Entry 1IIG (X-ray diffraction, 2.60 A resolution); this record covers chains A and B.

== Chain A ==
Molecule: Triosephosphate isomerase
Organism: Trypanosoma brucei brucei
Notes: EC 5.3.1.1
UniProt: P04789 (TPIS_TRYBB); residue numbers follow UniProt; this construct covers 1-250
Amino-acid sequence (250 residues; each row starts with the number of its first residue):
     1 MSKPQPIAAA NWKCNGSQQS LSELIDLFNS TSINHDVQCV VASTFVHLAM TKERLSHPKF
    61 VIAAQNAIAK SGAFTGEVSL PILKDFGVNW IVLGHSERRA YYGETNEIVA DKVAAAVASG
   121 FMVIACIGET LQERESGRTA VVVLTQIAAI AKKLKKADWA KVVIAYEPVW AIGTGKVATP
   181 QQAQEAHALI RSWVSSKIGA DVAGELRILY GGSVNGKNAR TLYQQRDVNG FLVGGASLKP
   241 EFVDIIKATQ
Disordered / not traced: 1
UniProt features mapped onto this chain:
  - active site: His95 (Electrophile), Glu167 (Proton acceptor)
  - binding site (substrate): Asn11, Lys13

== Chain B ==
Molecule: Triosephosphate isomerase
Organism: Trypanosoma brucei brucei
Notes: EC 5.3.1.1
UniProt: P04789 (TPIS_TRYBB); residues 301-550 here correspond to UniProt positions 1-250 (UniProt number = residue number - 300)
Amino-acid sequence (250 residues; row label = number of the first residue in the row):
   301 MSKPQPIAAA NWKCNGSQQS LSELIDLFNS TSINHDVQCV VASTFVHLAM TKERLSHPKF
   361 VIAAQNAIAK SGAFTGEVSL PILKDFGVNW IVLGHSERRA YYGETNEIVA DKVAAAVASG
   421 FMVIACIGET LQERESGRTA VVVLTQIAAI AKKLKKADWA KVVIAYEPVW AIGTGKVATP
   481 QQAQEAHALI RSWVSSKIGA DVAGELRILY GGSVNGKNAR TLYQQRDVNG FLVGGASLKP
   541 EFVDIIKATQ
Disordered / not traced: 301
UniProt features mapped onto this chain:
  - active site: His395 (Electrophile), Glu467 (Proton acceptor)
  - binding site (substrate): Asn311, Lys313
Ligand contacts: 3-phosphonopropanoic acid (3PP): Asn311, Lys313, His395, Glu467, Ala471, Ile472, Gly473, Gly512, Ser513, Val514, Leu532, Val533, Gly534, Gly535

== Chain A / chain B interface ==
Residue-residue contacts (76; chain A residue first):
  Asn11(A) - Thr375(B)  hydrogen bond
  Lys13(A) - Gly372(B)
  Lys13(A) - Ala373(B)
  Lys13(A) - Thr375(B)
  Cys14(A) - Ser371(B)
  Cys14(A) - Gly372(B)  hydrogen bond (backbone-backbone)
  Cys14(A) - Phe374(B)
  Cys14(A) - Glu377(B)  hydrogen bond (side chain-backbone)
  Cys14(A) - Val378(B)  hydrophobic
  Cys14(A) - Ser379(B)
  Cys14(A) - Ile382(B)  hydrophobic
  Asn15(A) - Gly372(B)  hydrogen bond (side chain-backbone)
  Asn15(A) - Ile382(B)
  Gly16(A) - Ile382(B)
  Ser17(A) - Asp385(B)
  Gln18(A) - Asp385(B)  hydrogen bond (backbone-side chain)
  Gln18(A) - Phe386(B)
  Phe45(A) - Phe345(B)  hydrophobic
  Phe45(A) - Val346(B)
  Phe45(A) - Gly376(B)
  Val46(A) - Phe345(B)  hydrophobic
  Val46(A) - Val378(B)  hydrophobic
  Val46(A) - Phe386(B)  hydrophobic
  His47(A) - Ile382(B)
  His47(A) - Asp385(B)  salt bridge
  Leu48(A) - Val346(B)  hydrophobic
  Gln65(A) - Thr375(B)
  Gln65(A) - Gly376(B)  hydrogen bond (side chain-backbone)
  Asn66(A) - Gly376(B)
  Ile68(A) - Cys314(B)  hydrophobic
  Ser71(A) - Cys314(B)
  Ser71(A) - Asn315(B)
  Gly72(A) - Lys313(B)
  Gly72(A) - Cys314(B)  hydrogen bond (backbone-backbone)
  Gly72(A) - Asn315(B)  hydrogen bond (backbone-side chain)
  Ala73(A) - Lys313(B)
  Ala73(A) - Glu397(B)
  Ala73(A) - Tyr401(B)  hydrogen bond (backbone-side chain)
  Phe74(A) - Cys314(B)
  Phe74(A) - Glu397(B)  hydrogen bond (backbone-side chain)
  Phe74(A) - Tyr401(B)  hydrophobic
  Phe74(A) - Tyr402(B)
  Thr75(A) - Asn311(B)  hydrogen bond
  Thr75(A) - Lys313(B)
  Thr75(A) - Gln365(B)
  Thr75(A) - His395(B)
  Thr75(A) - Glu397(B)  hydrogen bond
  Thr75(A) - Arg398(B)  hydrogen bond (backbone-side chain)
  Gly76(A) - Phe345(B)
  Gly76(A) - Gln365(B)  hydrogen bond (backbone-side chain)
  Gly76(A) - Arg398(B)
  Glu77(A) - Cys314(B)
  Glu77(A) - Thr344(B)
  Glu77(A) - Arg398(B)  salt bridge
  Glu77(A) - Tyr402(B)
  Val78(A) - Cys314(B)
  Val78(A) - Val346(B)  hydrophobic
  Ser79(A) - Cys314(B)
  Ile82(A) - Cys314(B)
  Ile82(A) - Asn315(B)
  Ile82(A) - Gly316(B)
  Ile82(A) - Thr344(B)
  Asp85(A) - Ser317(B)  hydrogen bond
  Asp85(A) - Gln318(B)  hydrogen bond (side chain-backbone)
  Phe86(A) - Gln318(B)
  Phe86(A) - Val346(B)  hydrophobic
  His95(A) - Thr375(B)
  Glu97(A) - Ala373(B)
  Glu97(A) - Phe374(B)
  Glu97(A) - Thr375(B)  hydrogen bond
  Arg98(A) - Thr375(B)  hydrogen bond (side chain-backbone)
  Arg98(A) - Glu377(B)  salt bridge
  Tyr101(A) - Ala373(B)
  Tyr101(A) - Phe374(B)  hydrophobic
  Tyr102(A) - Phe374(B)
  Tyr102(A) - Glu377(B)
Also at the interface, not in a pair above, chain A (35 interface residues in all): Thr44, Ala49, Lys70, Leu83
Also at the interface, not in a pair above, chain B (34 interface residues in all): His347, Leu348, Ala349, Asn366, Ile368, Leu383

== In short ==
35 residues of chain A and 34 residues of chain B are in contact, with 18 hydrogen bonds and 3 salt bridges.
Polar pairs include His47(A)-Asp385(B), Glu77(A)-Arg398(B) and Arg98(A)-Glu377(B). Chain B binds
3-phosphonopropanoic acid.
Chain A and chain B are both Triosephosphate isomerase (Trypanosoma brucei brucei); the structure, Structure
of trypanosoma brucei brucei triosephosphate isomerase complexed with 3-phosphonopropionate, was determined by
X-ray diffraction, deposited together with 1IIH and 6TIM.
